PDB entry 7PYJ | electron microscopy, 4.20 A resolution (low resolution: residue-level contacts below are approximate; hydrogen-bond / salt-bridge calls are withheld) | chains A and C of the 9 polymer chains in the assembly

[Chain A]
Name: DNA-directed RNA polymerase subunit alpha
From: Escherichia coli
Notes: EC 2.7.7.6
Reference sequence: P0A7Z4 (RPOA_ECOLI); residue numbers follow UniProt; this construct covers 1-329
Chain sequence (329 residues; row label = number of the first residue in the row):
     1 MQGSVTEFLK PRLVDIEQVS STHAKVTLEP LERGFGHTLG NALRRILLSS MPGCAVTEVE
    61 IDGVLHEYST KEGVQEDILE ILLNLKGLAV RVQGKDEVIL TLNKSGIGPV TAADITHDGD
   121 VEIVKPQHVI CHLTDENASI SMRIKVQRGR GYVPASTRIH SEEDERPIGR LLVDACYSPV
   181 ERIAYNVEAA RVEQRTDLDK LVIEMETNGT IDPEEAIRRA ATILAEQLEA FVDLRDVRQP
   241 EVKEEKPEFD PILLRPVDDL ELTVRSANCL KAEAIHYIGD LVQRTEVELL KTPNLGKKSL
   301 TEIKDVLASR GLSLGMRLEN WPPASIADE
Not modelled in the structure: 1-5, 235-329

[Chain C]
Name: DNA-directed RNA polymerase subunit beta
From: Escherichia coli
Notes: EC 2.7.7.6
Reference sequence: P0A8V4 (RPOB_ECO57); residues 1-1342 here = UniProt positions 1-1342
Chain sequence (1342 residues; each row starts with the number of its first residue):
     1 MVYSYTEKKR IRKDFGKRPQ VLDVPYLLSI QLDSFQKFIE QDPEGQYGLE AAFRSVFPIQ
    61 SYSGNSELQY VSYRLGEPVF DVQECQIRGV TYSAPLRVKL RLVIYEREAP EGTVKDIKEQ
   121 EVYMGEIPLM TDNGTFVING TERVIVSQLH RSPGVFFDSD KGKTHSSGKV LYNARIIPYR
   181 GSWLDFEFDP KDNLFVRIDR RRKLPATIIL RALNYTTEQI LDLFFEKVIF EIRDNKLQME
   241 LVPERLRGET ASFDIEANGK VYVEKGRRIT ARHIRQLEKD DVKLIEVPVE YIAGKVVAKD
   301 YIDESTGELI CAANMELSLD LLAKLSQSGH KRIETLFTND LDHGPYISET LRVDPTNDRL
   361 SALVEIYRMM RPGEPPTREA AESLFENLFF SEDRYDLSAV GRMKFNRSLL REEIEGSGIL
   421 SKDDIIDVMK KLIDIRNGKG EVDDIDHLGN RRIRSVGEMA ENQFRVGLVR VERAVKERLS
   481 LGDLDTLMPQ DMINAKPISA AVKEFFGSSQ LSQFMDQNNP LSEITHKRRI SALGPGGLTR
   541 ERAGFEVRDV HPTHYGRVCP IETPEGPNIG LINSLSVYAQ TNEYGFLETP YRKVTDGVVT
   601 DEIHYLSAIE EGNYVIAQAN SNLDEEGHFV EDLVTCRSKG ESSLFSRDQV DYMDVSTQQV
   661 VSVGASLIPF LEHDDANRAL MGANMQRQAV PTLRADKPLV GTGMERAVAV DSGVTAVAKR
   721 GGVVQYVDAS RIVIKVNEDE MYPGEAGIDI YNLTKYTRSN QNTCINQMPC VSLGEPVERG
   781 DVLADGPSTD LGELALGQNM RVAFMPWNGY NFEDSILVSE RVVQEDRFTT IHIQELACVS
   841 RDTKLGPEEI TADIPNVGEA ALSKLDESGI VYIGAEVTGG DILVGKVTPK GETQLTPEEK
   901 LLRAIFGEKA SDVKDSSLRV PNGVSGTVID VQVFTRDGVE KDKRALEIEE MQLKQAKKDL
   961 SEELQILEAG LFSRIRAVLV AGGVEAEKLD KLPRDRWLEL GLTDEEKQNQ LEQLAEQYDE
  1021 LKHEFEKKLE AKRRKITQGD DLAPGVLKIV KVYLAVKRRI QPGDKMAGRH GNKGVISKIN
  1081 PIEDMPYDEN GTPVDIVLNP LGVPSRMNIG QILETHLGMA AKGIGDKINA MLKQQQEVAK
  1141 LREFIQRAYD LGADVRQKVD LSTFSDEEVM RLAENLRKGM PIATPVFDGA KEAEIKELLK
  1201 LGDLPTSGQI RLYDGRTGEQ FERPVTVGYM YMLKLNHLVD DKMHARSTGS YSLVTQQPLG
  1261 GKAQFGGQRF GEMEVWALEA YGAAYTLQEM LTVKSDDVNG RTKMYKNIVD GNHQMEPGMP
  1321 ESFNVLLKEI RSLGINIELE DE
Not modelled in the structure: 1

[How chain A and chain C interact]
Pairs across the interface (41):
  Asn41(A) - Arg1216(C)
  Asn41(A) - Thr1217(C)
  Asn41(A) - Gly1218(C)
  Arg44(A) - Glu1083(C)
  Arg44(A) - Tyr1087(C)
  Arg45(A) - Glu1083(C)
  Arg45(A) - Asp1084(C)
  Arg45(A) - Gly1215(C)
  Arg45(A) - Arg1216(C)
  His66(A) - Ile929(C)
  Glu67(A) - Lys1057(C)
  Tyr68(A) - Tyr756(C)
  Tyr68(A) - Ala1055(C)
  Tyr68(A) - Lys1057(C)
  Gly73(A) - Asp728(C)
  Val74(A) - Asp728(C)
  Val74(A) - Ala729(C)
  Gln75(A) - Val727(C)
  Gln75(A) - Val771(C)
  Gln75(A) - Ser772(C)
  Glu76(A) - Ala729(C)
  Asp77(A) - Tyr756(C)
  Leu79(A) - Tyr756(C)
  Leu83(A) - Arg694(C)
  Thr134(A) - Tyr726(C)
  Thr134(A) - Val727(C)
  Tyr152(A) - Val823(C)
  Tyr152(A) - Gln824(C)
  Ile168(A) - Ile873(C)
  Ile168(A) - Gly874(C)
  Leu172(A) - Glu876(C)
  Asp174(A) - Asp826(C)
  Cys176(A) - Gln824(C)
  Glu181(A) - Arg821(C)
  Arg182(A) - Asn1090(C)
  Arg182(A) - Gly1091(C)
  Arg182(A) - Thr1092(C)
  Ile183(A) - Gly1091(C)
  Ala184(A) - Glu1089(C)
  Ala184(A) - Asn1090(C)
  Tyr185(A) - Tyr1087(C)
Interface residues without a listed pair, chain A (34 interface residues in all): Leu48, Leu65, Thr70, Lys71, Glu72, Ser156, Ile159, Arg166, Arg170, Ser178
Interface residues without a listed pair, chain C (36 interface residues in all): Met768, Pro769, Leu773, Ile831, Thr878, Thr927, Arg1059

[Overview]
34 residues of chain A face 36 of chain C across their interface.
Chain A is DNA-directed RNA polymerase subunit alpha and chain C is DNA-directed RNA polymerase subunit beta,
both from Escherichia coli; the structure, CryoEM structure of E.coli RNA polymerase elongation complex bound
to NusA (NusA elongation complex in less-swiveled ..., was determined by electron microscopy (same publication
as 7PY0, 7PY1, 7PY3, 7PY5, 7PY6, 7PY7 and 4 further entries).
